Entry 4F2N (X-ray diffraction, 1.85 A resolution); this record covers chains A and B.

[Chain A (and B)]
Protein: Superoxide dismutase
Source organism: Leishmania major
Notes: EC 1.15.1.1; chain B of this document is another copy of the same molecule, construct and numbering; everything in this record applies to it too
Reference sequence: Q4QIE0 (Q4QIE0_LEIMA); residues 1-230 here = UniProt positions 1-230
Sequence (230 residues; each row starts with the number of its first residue):
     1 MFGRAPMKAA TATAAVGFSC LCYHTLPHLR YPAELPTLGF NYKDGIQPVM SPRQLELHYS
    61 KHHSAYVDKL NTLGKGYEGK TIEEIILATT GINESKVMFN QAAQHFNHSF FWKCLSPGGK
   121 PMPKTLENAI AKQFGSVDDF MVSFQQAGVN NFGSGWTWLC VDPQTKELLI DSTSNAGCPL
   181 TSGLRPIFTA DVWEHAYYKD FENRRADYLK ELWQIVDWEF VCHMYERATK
Unresolved in the structure: 1-21 (chain B: 1-20)
Ion coordination: Fe2+: His58, His108, Asp191, His195

[Chain A / chain B interface]
Pairs across the interface (43; chain A residue first):
  Arg53(A) with Glu202(B), salt bridge
  Leu57(A) with Tyr198(B); Glu202(B); Asn203(B)
  Lys61(A) with Asn203(B)
  His62(A) with Glu194(B); Tyr198(B), hydrogen bond; Asn203(B)
  Asn100(A) with Phe152(B)
  Gln104(A) with Phe152(B)
  Phe152(A) with Asn100(B); Gln104(B); Asn175(B); Ala176(B); Trp193(B), hydrophobic
  Gly153(A) with Ser154(B); Asn175(B); Trp193(B)
  Ser154(A) with Gly153(B); Ser154(B), hydrogen bond
  Asn175(A) with Phe152(B); Gly153(B)
  Ala176(A) with Phe152(B)
  Trp193(A) with Phe152(B), hydrophobic; Gly153(B); Glu194(B)
  Glu194(A) with His62(B); Trp193(B); Glu194(B), hydrogen bond (side chain-backbone); His195(B), salt bridge
  His195(A) with Glu194(B), salt bridge; Tyr198(B)
  Tyr198(A) with Leu57(B); His62(B), hydrogen bond; His195(B); Tyr198(B), hydrophobic
  Lys199(A) with Glu202(B), salt bridge
  Glu202(A) with Arg53(B), salt bridge; Leu57(B); Lys199(B), salt bridge
  Asn203(A) with Leu57(B); Lys61(B); His62(B)
Other interface residues (no listed pair), chain A (20 interface residues in all): Tyr66, Ser174
Other interface residues (no listed pair), chain B (21 interface residues in all): Tyr66, Gln101, Ser174

[Summary]
Chain A and chain B form an interface of 20 and 21 residues respectively; the contacts include 4 hydrogen
bonds and 6 salt bridges. Among the polar pairs are Arg53(A)-Glu202(B), Glu194(A)-His195(B) and
Lys199(A)-Glu202(B). The Fe2+ site is built by His58(A), His108(A), Asp191(A) and His195(A).
Both chains are Superoxide dismutase (Leishmania major). Entry 4F2N (Crystal structure of iron superoxide
dismutase from Leishmania major) was determined by X-ray diffraction, deposited together with 4YET and 4H3E.
